PDB entry 9I3I | electron microscopy, 4.40 A resolution (low resolution: residue-level contacts below are approximate; hydrogen-bond / salt-bridge calls are withheld) | chains 7 and Y of the 14 polymer chains in the assembly

[Chain 7]
Name: DNA replication licensing factor MCM7
Organism: Saccharomyces cerevisiae S288C
Notes: EC 3.6.4.12
Reference sequence: P38132 (MCM7_YEAST); residues 1-845 here = UniProt positions 1-845
Sequence (845 residues; each row starts with the number of its first residue):
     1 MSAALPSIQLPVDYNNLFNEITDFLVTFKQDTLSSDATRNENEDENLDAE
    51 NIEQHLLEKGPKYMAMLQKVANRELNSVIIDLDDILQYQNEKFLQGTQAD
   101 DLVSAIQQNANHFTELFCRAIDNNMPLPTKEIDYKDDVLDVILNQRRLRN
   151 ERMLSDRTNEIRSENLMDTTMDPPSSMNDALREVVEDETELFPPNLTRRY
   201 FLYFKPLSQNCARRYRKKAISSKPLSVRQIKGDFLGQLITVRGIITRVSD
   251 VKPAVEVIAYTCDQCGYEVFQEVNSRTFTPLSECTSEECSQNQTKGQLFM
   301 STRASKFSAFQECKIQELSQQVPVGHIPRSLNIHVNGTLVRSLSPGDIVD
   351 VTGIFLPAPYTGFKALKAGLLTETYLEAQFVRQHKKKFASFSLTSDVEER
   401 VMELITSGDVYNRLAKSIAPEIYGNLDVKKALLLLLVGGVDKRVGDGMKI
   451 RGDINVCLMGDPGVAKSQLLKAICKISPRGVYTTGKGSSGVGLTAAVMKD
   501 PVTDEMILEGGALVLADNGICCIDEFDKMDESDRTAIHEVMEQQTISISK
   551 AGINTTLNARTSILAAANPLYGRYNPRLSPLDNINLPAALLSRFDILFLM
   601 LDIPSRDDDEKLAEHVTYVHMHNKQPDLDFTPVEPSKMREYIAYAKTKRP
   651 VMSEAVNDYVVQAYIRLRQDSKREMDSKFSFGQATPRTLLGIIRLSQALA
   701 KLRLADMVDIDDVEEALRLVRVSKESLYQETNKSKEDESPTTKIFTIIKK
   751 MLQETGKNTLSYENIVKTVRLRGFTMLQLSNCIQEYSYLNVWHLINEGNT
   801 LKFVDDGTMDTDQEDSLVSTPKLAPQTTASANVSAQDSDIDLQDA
Disordered / not traced: 32-58, 148-192, 217-219, 730-845
Ion coordination: Zn2+: Cys262, Cys265, Cys284, Cys289
Ligand contacts: ADP (adenosine-5'-diphosphate): Tyr423, Pro462, Gly463, Val464, Ala465, Lys466, Ser467, Gln468, Glu525, Val616
UniProt features mapped onto this chain:
  - motif: Ser592 to Asp595 (Arginine finger)
  - binding site (ATP): Tyr423, Gly463, Ala465, Lys466, Ser467, Asn568, Arg593, Arg687
  - modified residue: Thr811 (Phosphothreonine), Ser819 (Phosphoserine), Ser838 (Phosphoserine)
  - mutagenesis: Lys466 (K466A: Loss of MCM2-7 complex helicase activity)

[Chain Y]
Molecule: 88-nt DNA strand
Sequence (88 nucleotides; row label = number of the first residue in the row):
     1 TATATACAGTCAGTCAGTCAGTCAGTCAGTCAGTCAGTCAGTCAGTCAAG
    51 GGAAAATAAACAATACATAACAAAACATATAAAAACCA

[Interface between chain 7 and chain Y]
Contacting residue pairs (11):
  Phe363(7) with DG25(Y); DT26(Y); DC27(Y)
  Lys364(7) with DC27(Y)
  Ala365(7) with DT26(Y)
  Gly487(7) with DA16(Y); DG17(Y)
  Ser488(7) with DG17(Y)
  Gly490(7) with DG17(Y); DT18(Y)
  Val491(7) with DT18(Y)
Other interface residues (no listed pair), chain 7 (10 interface residues in all): Gly362, Leu366, Lys550
Other interface residues (no listed pair), chain Y (7 interface residues in all): DC19

[In short]
10 residues of chain 7 and 7 residues of chain Y are in contact. Bound to chain 7: ADP. Cys262(7), Cys265(7),
Cys284(7) and Cys289(7) coordinate Zn2+. From UniProt: 8 ATP-binding residues and one mutagenesis site on
chain 7.
Chain 7 is DNA replication licensing factor MCM7 (Saccharomyces cerevisiae S288C) and chain Y is an 88-nt DNA
strand; the structure, Cryo-EM structure of the MCM-ORC (MO) complex featuring an ORC2 regulatory domain
involved in cell cycle ..., was determined by electron microscopy (same publication as 8RIF and 8RIG).
